Entry 8DGT (electron microscopy, 3.90 A resolution); this record covers chains C and D of the 5 polymer chains in the assembly.

[Chain C (and D)]
Protein: 14-3-3 protein zeta
From: Spodoptera exigua
Notes: chain D of this document is another copy of the same molecule, construct and numbering; everything in this record applies to it too
UniProt: V9P4T4 (V9P4T4_SPOEX); residues -1 to 245 here correspond to UniProt positions 1-247 (UniProt number = residue number + 2)
Amino-acid sequence (247 residues; each row starts with the number of its first residue; numbers below 1 keep their minus sign (Met-1 is residue -1)):
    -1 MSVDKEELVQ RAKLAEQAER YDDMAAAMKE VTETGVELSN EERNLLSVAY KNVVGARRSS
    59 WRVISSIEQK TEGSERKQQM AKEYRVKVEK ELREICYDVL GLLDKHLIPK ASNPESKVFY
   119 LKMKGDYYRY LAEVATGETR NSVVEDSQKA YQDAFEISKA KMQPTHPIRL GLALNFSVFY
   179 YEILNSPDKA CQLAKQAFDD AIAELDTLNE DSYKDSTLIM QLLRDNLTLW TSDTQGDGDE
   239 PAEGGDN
Unresolved in the structure: -1 to 1, 231-245

[How chain C and chain D interact]
Pairs across the interface (37; chain C residue first):
  Gln8(C) with Lys75(D)
  Arg9(C) with Met78(D)
  Leu12(C) with Ile62(D), hydrophobic; Ile65(D), hydrophobic; Tyr82(D), hydrophobic
  Ala13(C) with Tyr82(D)
  Gln15(C) with Val61(D); Ile65(D)
  Ala16(C) with Ser58(D), hydrogen bond (backbone-side chain); Ile62(D), hydrophobic
  Arg18(C) with Ser58(D); Tyr82(D), hydrogen bond; Lys85(D); Val86(D); Glu89(D), salt bridge
  Asp21(C) with Tyr82(D); Lys85(D), salt bridge
  Arg55(C) with Arg18(D)
  Ser58(C) with Ala16(D), hydrogen bond (side chain-backbone); Arg18(D)
  Val61(C) with Gln15(D); Ala16(D), hydrophobic
  Ile62(C) with Leu12(D), hydrophobic; Ala16(D), hydrophobic
  Ile65(C) with Gln15(D)
  Lys75(C) with Gln8(D)
  Met78(C) with Glu5(D); Gln8(D); Arg9(D)
  Ala79(C) with Leu12(D), hydrophobic
  Glu81(C) with Arg9(D), salt bridge
  Tyr82(C) with Arg9(D); Leu12(D), hydrophobic; Ala13(D); Arg18(D); Asp21(D), hydrogen bond
  Glu89(C) with Arg18(D), salt bridge
Also at the interface, not in a pair above, chain C (22 interface residues in all): Glu5, Lys85, Val86
Also at the interface, not in a pair above, chain D (20 interface residues in all): Ala79

[Summary]
22 residues of chain C face 20 of chain D across their interface; the contacts include 4 hydrogen bonds and 4
salt bridges. Polar pairs include Arg18(C)-Glu89(D), Asp21(C)-Lys85(D) and Glu81(C)-Arg9(D).
Chain C and chain D are both 14-3-3 protein zeta (Spodoptera exigua); the structure, Cryo-EM structure of a
RAS/RAF complex (state 2), was determined by electron microscopy (same publication as 8DGS).
